3M76 - chain A; structure by X-ray diffraction, 1.50 A resolution.

== Chain A ==
Molecule: Tellurite resistance protein tehA homolog
From: Haemophilus influenzae
Reference sequence: P44741 (TEHA_HAEIN); residues 1-314 here correspond to UniProt positions 15-328 (UniProt number = residue number + 14)
Amino-acid sequence (314 residues; numbered 1 to 314; the number before each row is that of its first residue):
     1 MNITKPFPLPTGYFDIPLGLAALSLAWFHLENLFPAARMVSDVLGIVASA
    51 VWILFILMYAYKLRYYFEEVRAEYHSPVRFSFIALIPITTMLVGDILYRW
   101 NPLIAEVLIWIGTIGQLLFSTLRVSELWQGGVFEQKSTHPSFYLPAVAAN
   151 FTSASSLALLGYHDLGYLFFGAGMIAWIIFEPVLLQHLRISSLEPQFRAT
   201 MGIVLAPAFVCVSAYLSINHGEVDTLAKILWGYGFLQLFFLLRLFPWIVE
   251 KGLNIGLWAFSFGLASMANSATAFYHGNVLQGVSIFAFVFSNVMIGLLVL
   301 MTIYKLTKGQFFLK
Disordered / not traced: 1-7, 314
Sequence notes: engineered mutation D15 (Gly29 in P44741)
UniProt features mapped onto this chain:
  - site: F262 (Important for gating)

== Summary ==
Chain A is Tellurite resistance protein tehA homolog (Haemophilus influenzae); the structure, Crystal
Structure of Plant SLAC1 homolog TehA, was determined by X-ray diffraction (same publication as 3M71, 3M73,
3M74, 3M75 and 3M7L).
